PDB entry 5I4R | X-ray diffraction, 3.30 A resolution | chains A and B of the 8 polymer chains in the assembly

# Chain A
Molecule: Contact-dependent inhibitor A
From: Escherichia coli NC101
Notes: fragment: toxin domain
Amino-acid sequence (92 residues; each row starts with the number of its first residue):
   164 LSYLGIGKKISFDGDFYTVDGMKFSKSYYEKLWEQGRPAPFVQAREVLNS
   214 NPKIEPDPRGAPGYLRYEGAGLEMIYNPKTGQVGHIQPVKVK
Disordered / not traced: 164-167, 255
Modified / non-standard residues: Mse-185 (selenomethionine); Mse-237 (selenomethionine)
What the authors report for this chain:
  - catalytic residues: Arg-200, His-248
  - mutagenesis - Y192R, R200A, H248A: abolished catalytic activity
  - mutagenesis - Q198A, E236A, Q250A: unchanged catalytic activity
  - mutagenesis - Y192R: unchanged binding to Contact-dependent inhibitor I (chain B)

# Chain B
Molecule: Contact-dependent inhibitor I
From: Escherichia coli NC101
Amino-acid sequence (114 residues; each row starts with the number of its first residue):
     1 MDIWPEFQRDLEMYRDVVLSIKRNLRLYEECIESLVHQIGSTNFDNAQPL
    51 FDDLFRMQSELATMLYKYEYKPGKRIQDLIYHLDRDDFYSRKYWHKKFSD
   101 GLAWPEAGHHHHHH
Disordered / not traced: 1, 109-114
Modified / non-standard residues: Mse-1, Mse-13, Mse-57, Mse-64 (selenomethionine)

# Chain A / chain B interface
Contacting residue pairs - 30 pairs, chain A then chain B:
  Lys-194(A) / Ser-59(B)  hydrogen bond
  Glu-197(A) / Lys-67(B)
  Gln-198(A) / Ser-59(B)
  Gln-198(A) / Ala-62(B)
  Gln-198(A) / Thr-63(B)
  Gln-198(A) / Tyr-66(B)
  Gln-198(A) / Lys-67(B)
  Gly-199(A) / Tyr-66(B)
  Arg-200(A) / Ala-62(B)
  Arg-200(A) / Tyr-66(B)
  Arg-200(A) / Asp-84(B)  salt bridge
  Asp-220(A) / Arg-85(B)  salt bridge
  Arg-222(A) / Arg-85(B)
  Arg-222(A) / Tyr-89(B)
  Arg-222(A) / Tyr-93(B)
  Ala-224(A) / Arg-85(B)
  Ala-224(A) / Tyr-89(B)  hydrophobic
  Pro-225(A) / Tyr-89(B)
  Glu-236(A) / Tyr-81(B)  hydrogen bond
  Ile-238(A) / Arg-85(B)
  His-248(A) / Asp-84(B)  salt bridge
  His-248(A) / Arg-85(B)
  Gln-250(A) / Tyr-81(B)  hydrogen bond (side chain-backbone)
  Gln-250(A) / Asp-84(B)
  Pro-251(A) / Tyr-66(B)
  Pro-251(A) / Tyr-81(B)
  Lys-253(A) / Asp-78(B)  salt bridge
  Lys-253(A) / Tyr-81(B)
  Lys-253(A) / His-82(B)
  Val-254(A) / Gln-77(B)
Also at the interface, not in a pair above, chain A (19 interface residues in all): Gly-223, Ile-249, Val-252
Also at the interface, not in a pair above, chain B (15 interface residues in all): Ile-80, Ser-90

# Summary
The interface between chain A and chain B involves 19 residues on one side and 15 on the other, with 3
hydrogen bonds and 4 salt bridges. Polar pairs include Arg-200(A)/Asp-84(B), Asp-220(A)/Arg-85(B) and
His-248(A)/Asp-84(B). From the paper: catalytic residues Arg-200(A) and His-248(A); Y192R, R200A and H248A of
chain A abolish catalytic activity; 6 substitutions were tested in all.
Here chain A is Contact-dependent inhibitor A and chain B is Contact-dependent inhibitor I, both from
Escherichia coli NC101. Entry 5I4R (Contact-dependent inhibition system from Escherichia coli NC101 - ternary
CdiA/CdiI/EF-Tu complex (trypsin-modified)) was determined by X-ray diffraction together with 5I4Q from the
same study.
